PDB entry 4U3F | X-ray diffraction, 3.23 A resolution | chains D and G of the 20 polymer chains in the assembly

Chain D:
Protein: Mitochondrial cytochrome c1, heme protein
Source organism: Gallus gallus
Notes: EC 1.10.2.2
Reference sequence: D0VX26 (D0VX26_CHICK); numbering as in UniProt (aligned over 1-241)
Sequence (241 residues; numbered 1 to 241; the number before each row is that of its first residue):
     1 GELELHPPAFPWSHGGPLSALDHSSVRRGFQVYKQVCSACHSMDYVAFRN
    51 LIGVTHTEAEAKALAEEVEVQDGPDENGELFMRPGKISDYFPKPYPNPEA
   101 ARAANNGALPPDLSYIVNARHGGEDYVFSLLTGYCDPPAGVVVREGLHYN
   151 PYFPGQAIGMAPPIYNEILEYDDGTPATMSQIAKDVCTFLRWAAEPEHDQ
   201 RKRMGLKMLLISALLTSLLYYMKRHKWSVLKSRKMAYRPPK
Covalent attachments: heme c (HEC) linked to Cys37, Cys40
Bound ions: heme c Fe: His41, Met160
Residues lining bound ligands: heme c (HEC): Val32, Val36, Ala39, His41, Asn105, Ala108, Leu109, Pro110, Pro111, Leu113, Ile116, Arg120, Tyr126, Val127, Leu130, Leu131, Phe153, Ile158, Gly159, Met160, Pro163, Ile164, Val186, Leu190

Chain G:
Protein: Mitochondrial ubiquinol-cytochrome c reductase ubiquinone-binding protein qp-c
Source organism: Gallus gallus
Notes: EC 1.10.2.2
Reference sequence: D0VX32 (D0VX32_CHICK); residue numbers follow UniProt; this construct covers 1-81
Sequence (81 residues; numbered 1 to 81; the number before each row is that of its first residue):
     1 GIHFGNLARVRHIITYSLSPFEQRAIPNIFSDALPNVWRRFSSQVFKVAP
    51 PFLGAYLLYSWGTQEFERLKRKNPADYENDQ
Disordered / not traced: 1

Interface between chain D and chain G:
Contacting residue pairs (32):
  Glu2(D) - Lys70(G)  salt bridge
  Leu3(D) - Lys70(G)
  Glu4(D) - Lys70(G)  salt bridge
  Tyr220(D) - Ile26(G)  hydrophobic
  Tyr221(D) - Ala25(G)  hydrophobic
  Arg224(D) - Ala25(G)
  Arg224(D) - Ile26(G)
  His225(D) - Pro20(G)
  His225(D) - Phe21(G)
  His225(D) - Ala25(G)
  Ser228(D) - Pro20(G)
  Ser228(D) - Gln23(G)  hydrogen bond (backbone-side chain)
  Val229(D) - Ser17(G)
  Val229(D) - Leu18(G)
  Val229(D) - Pro20(G)  hydrophobic
  Val229(D) - Gln23(G)
  Ser232(D) - Gln23(G)  hydrogen bond
  Arg233(D) - Tyr16(G)
  Arg233(D) - Ser17(G)
  Lys234(D) - Thr15(G)
  Lys234(D) - Tyr16(G)  hydrogen bond (backbone-backbone)
  Met235(D) - Ile14(G)
  Met235(D) - Thr15(G)
  Ala236(D) - His12(G)
  Ala236(D) - Ile13(G)
  Ala236(D) - Ile14(G)  hydrogen bond (backbone-backbone)
  Tyr237(D) - Arg11(G)
  Tyr237(D) - His12(G)
  Arg238(D) - His12(G)  hydrogen bond (backbone-backbone)
  Arg238(D) - Ile14(G)
  Pro239(D) - His12(G)
  Pro240(D) - His12(G)
Interface residues without a listed pair, chain G (16 interface residues in all): Arg24, Pro27

In short:
18 residues of chain D face 16 of chain G across their interface, with 5 hydrogen bonds and 2 salt bridges.
Polar contacts include Glu2(D)-Lys70(G), Glu4(D)-Lys70(G) and Ser228(D)-Gln23(G). Heme c is covalently linked
to Cys37(D). His41(D) and Met160(D) coordinate a heme c Fe ion.
Chain D is Mitochondrial cytochrome c1, heme protein and chain G is Mitochondrial ubiquinol-cytochrome c
reductase ubiquinone-binding protein qp-c, both from Gallus gallus; the structure, Cytochrome bc1 complex from
chicken with designed inhibitor bound, was determined by X-ray diffraction.
